Entry 5STK (X-ray diffraction, 1.80 A resolution); this record covers chains A and B.

[Chain A]
Protein: Pre-mRNA-splicing factor 8
Source organism: Saccharomyces cerevisiae S288C
Reference sequence: P33334 (PRP8_YEAST); residue numbers follow UniProt; this construct covers 1836-2090
Sequence (258 residues; row label = number of the first residue in the row):
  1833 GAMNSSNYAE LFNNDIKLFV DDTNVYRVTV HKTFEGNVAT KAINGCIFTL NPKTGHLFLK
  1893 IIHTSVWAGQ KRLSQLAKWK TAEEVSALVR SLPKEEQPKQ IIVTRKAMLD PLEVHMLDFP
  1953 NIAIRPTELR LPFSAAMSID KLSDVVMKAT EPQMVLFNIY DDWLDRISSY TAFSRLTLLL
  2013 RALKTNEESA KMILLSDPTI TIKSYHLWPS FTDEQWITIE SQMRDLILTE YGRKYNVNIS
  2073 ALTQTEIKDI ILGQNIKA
Unresolved in the structure: 2070-2090
Differences from the reference sequence: expression tag (1833-1835)
UniProt features mapped onto this chain:
  - mutagenesis: Asp1853 (D1853A: Alters protein folding. Severely impaired growth. Strongly reduced growth at 35 degrees Celsius; when associated with A-1854; D1853N: Reduced growth at 30 degrees Celsius ...), Asp1854 (D1854A: Reduced growth at 30 degrees Celsius. Strongly reduced growth at 16 degrees Celsius. Strongly reduced growth at 35 degrees Celsius; when associated with A-1853 ...), Thr1855 (T1855A: Reduced growth at 30 degrees Celsius. Strongly reduced growth at 16 degrees Celsius), Thr1936 (T1936A: Reduced growth at 30 degrees Celsius. Strongly reduced growth at 16 degrees Celsius), Arg1937 (R1937K: Severely impaired growth. Reduced growth at 30 degrees Celsius. Strongly reduced growth at 16 degrees Celsius)

[Chain B]
Protein: A1 cistron-splicing factor AAR2
Source organism: Saccharomyces cerevisiae S288C
Reference sequence: P32357 (AAR2_YEAST); aligned to UniProt positions 1-317 over residues 1-317
Sequence (308 residues; row label = number of the first residue in the row; note: 13 numbers in that range are skipped by the numbering (no residue carries them; nothing is unmodelled there); numbers below 1 keep their minus sign (Gly-3 is residue -3)):
    -3 GAMAMNTVPF TSAPIEVTIG IDQYSFNVKE NQPFHGIKDI PIGHVHVIHF QHADNSSMRY
    57 GYWFDCRMGN FYIQYDPKDG LYKMMEERDG AKFENIVHNF KERQMMVSYP KIDEDDTWYN
   117 LTEFVQMDKI RKIVRKDENQ FSYVDSSMTT VQENEL
   166 SSSSSDPAHS LNYTVINFKS REAIRPGHEM EDFLDKSYYL NTVMLQGIFK NSSNYFGELQ
   226 FAFLNAMFFG NYGSSLQWHA MIELICSSAT VPKHMLDKLD EILYYQIKTL PEQYSDILLN
   286 ERVWNICLYS SFQKNSLHNT EKIMENKYPE LL
Unresolved in the structure: -3 to 0, 166-169
Differences from the reference sequence: expression tag (-3 to 0); conflict Ser166 (Leu153 in P32357), Ser167 (Lys154 in P32357), Ser170 (Asp in P32357)
Ligand contacts: (2R)-2-amino-2-(3-methoxyphenyl)ethan-1-ol (W93): Pro5, Phe6, Thr7, Tyr68, Gln70, Glu83, Phe89, Ile92, Phe96
UniProt features mapped onto this chain:
  - region: Leu261 to Ile282 (Leucine-zipper)
  - modified residue: Ser253 (Phosphoserine), Thr274 (Phosphothreonine)

[How chain A and chain B interact]
Pairs across the interface (16; chain A residue first):
  Gln1907(A) with Met195(B); Leu199(B)
  Leu1908(A) with Met195(B), hydrophobic
  Trp1911(A) with Glu194(B); Met195(B), hydrophobic; Phe198(B), hydrophobic
  Asp1942(A) with Lys184(B), salt bridge
  Glu1945(A) with Lys184(B), salt bridge
  Val1946(A) with Ile189(B), hydrophobic; Glu194(B); Phe198(B), hydrophobic
  His1947(A) with Glu194(B)
  Leu1949(A) with Lys184(B); Ser185(B); Arg186(B)
  Asp1950(A) with Arg186(B), salt bridge

[In short]
9 residues of chain A face 8 of chain B across their interface, with 3 salt bridges. Among the polar pairs are
Asp1942(A)-Lys184(B), Glu1945(A)-Lys184(B) and Asp1950(A)-Arg186(B). Chain B binds
(2R)-2-amino-2-(3-methoxyphenyl)ethan-1-ol. From UniProt: 5 mutagenesis sites on chain A.
Chain A is Pre-mRNA-splicing factor 8 and chain B is A1 cistron-splicing factor AAR2, both from Saccharomyces
cerevisiae S288C; the structure, PanDDA analysis group deposition -- Aar2/RNaseH in complex with fragment
P02H12 from the F2X-Universal Library, was determined by X-ray diffraction (same publication as 5ST0, 5ST1,
5ST2, 5ST3, 5ST4, 5ST5 and 248 further entries).
